1SDL - chains B and D of the 4 polymer chains in the assembly; structure by X-ray diffraction, 1.80 A resolution.

[Chain B (and D)]
Name: Hemoglobin A
From: Homo sapiens
Notes: chain D of this document is another copy of the same molecule, construct and numbering; everything in this record applies to it too
UniProtKB: P68871 (HBB_HUMAN); residue numbers follow UniProt; this construct covers 1-146
Chain sequence (146 residues; each row starts with the number of its first residue):
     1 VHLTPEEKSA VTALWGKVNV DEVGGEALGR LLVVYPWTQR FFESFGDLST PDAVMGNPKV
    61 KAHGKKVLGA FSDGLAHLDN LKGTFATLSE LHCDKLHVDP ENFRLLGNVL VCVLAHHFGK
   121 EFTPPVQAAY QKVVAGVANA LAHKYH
Curated features (UniProtKB/Swiss-Prot):
  - natural variant: Leu3 (H3L: In Graz; this construct carries the variant), Glu7 (E7A: In G-Makassar; E7K: In Hb C; E7Q: In Machida; E7V: In SKCA), Lys8 (E8K: In G-Siriraj; this construct carries the variant), Val11 (A11V: In Iraq-Halabja; this construct carries the variant), Gly16 (W16G: In Randwick; this construct carries the variant), Val23 (E23V: In D-Granada; this construct carries the variant), Gly24 (V24G: In Miyashiro; this construct carries the variant), Gly25 (G25D: In Moscva; G25R: In Riverdale-Bronx; G25V: In Savannah), Leu32 (L32P: In Yokohama), Val33 (L33V: In Muscat; this construct carries the variant), Arg40 (Q40R: In Tianshui; this construct carries the variant), Phe42 (F42Y: In Mequon; deletion: In Bruxelles), 11 further natural variant entries in UniProt
Covalently attached groups: 1,3,5-benzenetricarboxylic acid (TMM) linked to Lys82
Bound ions: heme Fe: His92 (together with carbon monoxide)
Small-molecule neighbours: carbon monoxide / heme: Leu28, Leu31, Thr38, Phe41, Phe42, Phe45, His63, Lys66, Val67, Ala70, Phe71, Leu88, Leu91, His92, Leu96, Val98, Asn102, Phe103, Leu106, Val137, Leu141

[How chain B and chain D interact]
Contacting residue pairs (11; chain B residue first):
  Val1(B) - His146(D)
  His2(B) - His146(D)  hydrogen bond (side chain-backbone)
  Gln131(B) - His146(D)
  Lys132(B) - His146(D)  hydrogen bond (backbone-side chain)
  Ala135(B) - His146(D)
  Gly136(B) - His146(D)
  His143(B) - His2(D)  hydrogen bond
  His146(B) - Val1(D)
  His146(B) - His2(D)  hydrogen bond (backbone-side chain)
  His146(B) - Lys132(D)
  His146(B) - Ala135(D)
Also at the interface, not in a pair above, chain B (11 interface residues in all): Val133, Asn139, Lys144
Also at the interface, not in a pair above, chain D (7 interface residues in all): Asn139, His143

[Overview]
Chain B and chain D form an interface of 11 and 7 residues respectively, with 4 hydrogen bonds. Among the
polar pairs are His2(B)-His146(D), Lys132(B)-His146(D) and His143(B)-His2(D). Ligands of chain B: carbon
monoxide / heme. Covalently linked 1,3,5-benzenetricarboxylic acid: at Lys82(B).
Chain B and chain D are both Hemoglobin A (Homo sapiens); the structure, Cross-linked, carbonmonoxy hemoglobin
A, was determined by X-ray diffraction together with 1SDK from the same study.
